PDB entry 7SC9 | electron microscopy, 2.60 A resolution | chains AE and AF of the 90 polymer chains in the assembly

Chain AE:
Molecule: Allophycocyanin subunit alpha-B
Source organism: Synechocystis sp. PCC 6803 substr. Kazusa
Reference sequence: P72870 (APCD_SYNY3); residues 1-161 here = UniProt positions 1-161
Chain sequence (161 residues; numbered 1 to 161; the number before each row is that of its first residue):
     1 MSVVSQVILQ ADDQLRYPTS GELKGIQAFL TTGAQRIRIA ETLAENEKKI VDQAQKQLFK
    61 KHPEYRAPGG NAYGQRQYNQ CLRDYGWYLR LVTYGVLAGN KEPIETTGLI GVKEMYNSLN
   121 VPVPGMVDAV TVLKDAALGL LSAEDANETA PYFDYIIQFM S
Unresolved in the structure: 1
Covalently attached groups: phycocyanobilin (CYC) linked to Cys81
Small-molecule neighbours: phycocyanobilin (CYC): Tyr65, Asn71, Gln77, Gln80, Arg83, Asp84, Tyr85, Trp87, Tyr88, Leu91, Thr107, Gly108, Met115, Tyr116, Leu119, Val121, Gly125, Met126, Ala129
UniProt features mapped onto this chain:
  - binding site ((2R,3E)-phycocyanobilin): Cys81
  - modified residue: Asn71 (N4-methylasparagine)

Chain AF:
Molecule: Allophycocyanin beta chain
Source organism: Synechocystis sp. PCC 6803 substr. Kazusa
Reference sequence: Q01952 (APCB_SYNY3); residue numbers follow UniProt; this construct covers 1-161
Chain sequence (161 residues; numbered 1 to 161; the number before each row is that of its first residue):
     1 MQDAITAVIN SADVQGKYLD GAAMDKLKSY FASGELRVRA ASVISANAAT IVKEAVAKSL
    61 LYSDVTRPGG NMYTTRRYAA CIRDLDYYLR YATYAMLAGD ASILDERVLN GLKETYNSLG
   121 VPISSTVQAI QAIKEVTASL VGADAGKEMG VYLDYICSGL S
Covalently attached groups: phycocyanobilin (CYC) linked to Cys81
Small-molecule neighbours:
  - phycocyanobilin (CYC), molecule 1: Leu60, Asn71, Met72, Arg76, Arg77, Ala80, Arg83, Asp84, Leu85, Tyr87, Tyr88, Tyr91, Arg107, Leu112, Tyr116, Leu119, Val121, Pro122, Ser125, Thr126, Ala129
  - phycocyanobilin (CYC), molecule 2: Leu61, Tyr62, Ser63, Thr66, Tyr73, Thr75, Tyr78
UniProt features mapped onto this chain:
  - binding site ((2R,3E)-phycocyanobilin): Cys81
  - modified residue: Asn71 (N4-methylasparagine)

Chain AE / chain AF interface:
Residue-residue contacts (62; chain AE residue first):
  Ser2(AE) with Asp3(AF), hydrogen bond; Ile5(AF); Thr6(AF)
  Val4(AE) with Asp3(AF); Tyr30(AF); Leu97(AF), hydrophobic; Ala98(AF), hydrophobic
  Ser5(AE) with Met1(AF); Asp3(AF), hydrogen bond (backbone-side chain)
  Ile8(AE) with Met1(AF), hydrophobic; Asp3(AF); Leu97(AF), hydrophobic; Ala98(AF), hydrophobic
  Leu9(AE) with Met1(AF), hydrophobic; Arg107(AF)
  Ala11(AE) with Arg90(AF); Tyr94(AF)
  Asp12(AE) with Arg90(AF), salt bridge; Tyr91(AF), hydrogen bond; Arg107(AF), salt bridge
  Leu15(AE) with Tyr87(AF); Arg90(AF)
  Arg16(AE) with Arg90(AF); Tyr94(AF), hydrogen bond (backbone-side chain)
  Tyr17(AE) with Ser45(AF); Ala48(AF), hydrophobic; Leu89(AF); Arg90(AF), hydrogen bond (side chain-backbone); Thr93(AF); Tyr94(AF)
  Pro18(AE) with Tyr94(AF); Leu97(AF), hydrophobic
  Leu23(AE) with Ser42(AF); Leu97(AF), hydrophobic
  Ile26(AE) with Val38(AF), hydrophobic; Leu97(AF), hydrophobic
  Gln27(AE) with Glu35(AF); Val38(AF)
  Phe29(AE) with Ile5(AF), hydrophobic; Phe31(AF), hydrophobic
  Leu30(AE) with Tyr30(AF); Phe31(AF); Gly34(AF); Glu35(AF)
  Gly33(AE) with Phe31(AF)
  Ile37(AE) with Met24(AF), hydrophobic; Lys28(AF)
  Glu41(AE) with Met24(AF)
  Ala44(AE) with Tyr18(AF), hydrophobic
  Glu47(AE) with Tyr18(AF), hydrogen bond
  Gly86(AE) with Tyr18(AF)
  Arg90(AE) with Asp13(AF), salt bridge; Lys17(AF); Tyr18(AF)
  Tyr94(AE) with Ile9(AF); Ala12(AF), hydrogen bond (side chain-backbone); Asp13(AF), hydrogen bond (side chain-backbone); Lys17(AF), hydrogen bond (side chain-backbone); Tyr18(AF)
  Leu97(AE) with Leu19(AF), hydrophobic; Leu27(AF), hydrophobic
  Ala98(AE) with Ile9(AF), hydrophobic
Also at the interface, not in a pair above, chain AE (32 interface residues in all): Thr31, Ala40, Leu91, Thr93, Pro103, Thr107
Also at the interface, not in a pair above, chain AF (34 interface residues in all): Gly16, Ile44, Asp86, Ile103

Overview:
The interface between chain AE and chain AF involves 32 residues on one side and 34 on the other; the contacts
include 9 hydrogen bonds and 3 salt bridges. Among the polar pairs are Asp12(AE)-Arg90(AF),
Asp12(AE)-Arg107(AF) and Arg90(AE)-Asp13(AF). Chain AF binds phycocyanobilin.
Chain AE is Allophycocyanin subunit alpha-B and chain AF is Allophycocyanin beta chain, both from
Synechocystis sp. PCC 6803 substr. Kazusa; the structure, Synechocystis PCC 6803 Phycobilisome core, complex
with OCP, was determined by electron microscopy (same publication as 7SC7, 7SCB and 7SCC).
